Entry 7E4R (X-ray diffraction, 2.60 A resolution); this record covers chains A and E of the 6 polymer chains in the assembly.

Chain A:
Protein: Tubulin alpha-1B chain
Source organism: Bos taurus
UniProt: P81947 (TBA1B_BOVIN); residue numbers follow UniProt; this construct covers 1-440
Chain sequence (440 residues; row label = number of the first residue in the row):
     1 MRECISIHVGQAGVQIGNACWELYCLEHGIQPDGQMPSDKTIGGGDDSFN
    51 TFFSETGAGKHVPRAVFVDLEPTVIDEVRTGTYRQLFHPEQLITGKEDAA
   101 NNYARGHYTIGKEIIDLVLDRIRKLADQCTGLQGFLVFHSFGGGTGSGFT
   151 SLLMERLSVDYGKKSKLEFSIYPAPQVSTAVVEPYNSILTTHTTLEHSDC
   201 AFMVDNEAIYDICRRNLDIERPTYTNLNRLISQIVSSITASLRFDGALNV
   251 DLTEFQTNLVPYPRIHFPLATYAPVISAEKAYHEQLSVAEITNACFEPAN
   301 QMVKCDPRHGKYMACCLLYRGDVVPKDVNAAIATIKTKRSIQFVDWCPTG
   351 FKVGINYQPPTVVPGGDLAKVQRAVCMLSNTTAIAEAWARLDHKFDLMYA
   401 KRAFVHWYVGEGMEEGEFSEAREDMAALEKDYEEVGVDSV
Not modelled in the structure: 438-440
Bound ions: Ca2+: Asp-39, Thr-41, Gly-44, Glu-55
Residues lining bound ligands: GTP (guanosine-5'-triphosphate): Gly-10, Gln-11, Ala-12, Gln-15, Ile-16, Asp-69, Asp-98, Ala-99, Ala-100, Asn-101, Ser-140, Gly-142, Gly-143, Gly-144, Thr-145, Gly-146, Ile-171, Val-177, Ser-178, Thr-179, Glu-183, Asn-206, Tyr-224, Leu-227, Asn-228, Ile-231

Chain E:
Protein: Stathmin-4
Source organism: Rattus norvegicus
UniProt: P63043 (STMN4_RAT); residues 6-143 here correspond to UniProt positions 50-187 (UniProt number = residue number + 44)
Chain sequence (138 residues; numbered 6 to 143; the number before each row is that of its first residue):
     6 MEVIELNKCTSGQSFEVILKPPSFDGVPEFNASLPRRRDPSLEEIQKKLE
    56 AAEERRKYQEAELLKHLAEKREHEREVIQKAIEENNNFIKMAKEKLAQKM
   106 ESNKENREAHLAAMLERLQEKDKHAEEVRKNKELKEEA
Not modelled in the structure: 29-43, 142-143
UniProt features mapped onto this chain:
  - modified residue: Ser-46 (Phosphoserine)

How chain A and chain E interact:
Contacting residue pairs - 56 pairs, chain A then chain E:
  Tyr-108(A) with Leu-54(E), hydrophobic; Ala-57(E), hydrophobic
  Thr-109(A) with Arg-61(E), hydrogen bond
  Lys-112(A) with Glu-58(E), salt bridge
  Leu-152(A) with Leu-54(E), hydrophobic
  Glu-155(A) with Ile-50(E)
  Arg-156(A) with Leu-47(E); Gln-51(E)
  Ser-158(A) with Asp-44(E)
  Val-159(A) with Pro-45(E)
  His-197(A) with Asp-44(E), salt bridge; Pro-45(E)
  Asp-245(A) with Cys-14(E); Ser-16(E)
  Ala-247(A) with Asn-12(E); Ser-19(E)
  Leu-248(A) with Ser-19(E)
  Pro-325(A) with Gln-18(E); Phe-20(E), hydrophobic
  Asn-329(A) with Val-8(E); Phe-20(E); Val-22(E)
  Ile-332(A) with Val-22(E), hydrophobic; Leu-24(E), hydrophobic
  Lys-336(A) with Leu-24(E)
  Asp-345(A) with Pro-27(E); Ser-28(E), hydrogen bond (backbone-backbone)
  Cys-347(A) with Pro-27(E)
  Pro-348(A) with Lys-25(E); Pro-27(E)
  Thr-349(A) with Ile-23(E); Leu-24(E), hydrogen bond (backbone-backbone); Lys-25(E), hydrogen bond (backbone-backbone)
  Gly-350(A) with Val-22(E); Ile-23(E)
  Phe-351(A) with Glu-21(E); Val-22(E), hydrogen bond (backbone-backbone)
  Lys-352(A) with Phe-20(E); Glu-21(E), salt bridge
  Val-353(A) with Ser-19(E); Phe-20(E), hydrogen bond (backbone-backbone)
  Gly-354(A) with Gln-18(E)
  Ile-355(A) with Gly-17(E); Gln-18(E), hydrogen bond (backbone-backbone)
  Asn-356(A) with Ser-16(E)
  Tyr-357(A) with Thr-15(E); Ser-16(E), hydrogen bond (backbone-backbone); Gly-17(E); Gln-18(E), hydrogen bond
  Val-409(A) with Gln-64(E), hydrogen bond (backbone-side chain)
  Gly-410(A) with Gln-64(E)
  Glu-411(A) with Arg-61(E), hydrogen bond (backbone-side chain)
  Gly-412(A) with Ala-57(E); Arg-60(E), hydrogen bond (backbone-side chain); Arg-61(E)
  Glu-414(A) with Arg-60(E), salt bridge
Other interface residues (no listed pair), chain A (39 interface residues in all): His-107, Glu-196, Val-328, Trp-346, Gln-358, Met-413
Other interface residues (no listed pair), chain E (32 interface residues in all): Leu-11, Pro-26, Ser-46, Lys-53, Glu-55

In short:
Chain A and chain E form an interface of 39 and 32 residues respectively, with 12 hydrogen bonds and 4 salt
bridges. Polar contacts include Lys-112(A)/Glu-58(E), His-197(A)/Asp-44(E) and Lys-352(A)/Glu-21(E). Chain A
binds GTP. Asp-39(A), Thr-41(A), Gly-44(A) and Glu-55(A) coordinate Ca2+.
Chain A is Tubulin alpha-1B chain (Bos taurus) and chain E is Stathmin-4 (Rattus norvegicus); the structure,
Crystal structure of tubulin in complex with D-DM1-SMe, was determined by X-ray diffraction, deposited
together with 7E4Q and 7E4Z.
